Entry 6M92 (X-ray diffraction, 2.35 A resolution); this record covers chains A and B of the 3 polymer chains in the assembly.

[Chain A]
Molecule: F-box/WD repeat-containing protein 1A
Source organism: Homo sapiens
Reference sequence: Q9Y297 (FBW1A_HUMAN); residues 139-569 here correspond to UniProt positions 175-605 (UniProt number = residue number + 36)
Chain sequence (432 residues; row label = number of the first residue in the row):
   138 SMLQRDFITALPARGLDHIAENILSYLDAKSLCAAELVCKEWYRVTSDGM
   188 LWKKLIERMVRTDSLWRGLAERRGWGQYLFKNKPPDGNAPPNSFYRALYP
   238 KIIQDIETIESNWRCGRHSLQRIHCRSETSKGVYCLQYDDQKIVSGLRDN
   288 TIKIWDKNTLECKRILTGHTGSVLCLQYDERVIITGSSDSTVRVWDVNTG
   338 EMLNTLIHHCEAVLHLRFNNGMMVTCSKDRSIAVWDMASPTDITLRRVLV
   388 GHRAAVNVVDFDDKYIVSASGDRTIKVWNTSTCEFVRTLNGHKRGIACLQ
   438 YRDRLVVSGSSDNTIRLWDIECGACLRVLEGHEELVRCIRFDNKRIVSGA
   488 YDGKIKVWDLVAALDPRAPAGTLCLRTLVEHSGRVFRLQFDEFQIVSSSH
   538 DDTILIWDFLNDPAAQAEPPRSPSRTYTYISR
Not modelled in the structure: 218-226, 548-569
Sequence notes: expression tag (138)
Ligand contacts: J8V (3-{[2-oxo-4-phenoxy-6-(trifluoromethyl)-1,2-dihydropyridine-3-carbonyl]amino}benzoic acid): Asn394, Ser407, Gly408, Arg410, Arg431, Gly432, Ile433, Ala434, Ser448, Leu472, Tyr488
Swiss-Prot annotation at these positions:
  - region: Asp154 to Leu192 (Required for down-regulation of SNAI1)

[Chain B]
Molecule: S-phase kinase-associated protein 1
Source organism: Homo sapiens
Reference sequence: P63208 (SKP1_HUMAN); aligned to UniProt positions 2-145 over residues 2-145 (the alignment contains insertions or deletions, so no single offset holds)
Chain sequence (144 residues; numbered 2 to 145; the number before each row is that of its first residue):
     2 PSIKLQSSDGEIFEVDVEIAKQSVTIKTMLEDLGMDPVPLPNVNAAILKK
    52 VIQWCTHHKDDPPDDIPVWDQEFLKVDQGTLFELILAANYLDIKGLLDVT
   102 CKTVANMIKGKTPEEIRKTFNIKNDFTEEEEAQVRKENQWCEEK
Not modelled in the structure: 61-65, 140-145

[Interface between chain A and chain B]
Contacting residue pairs (67):
  Ser138(A) - Asp78(B)  hydrogen bond (backbone-side chain)
  Ser138(A) - Thr81(B)  hydrogen bond (backbone-side chain)
  Met139(A) - Asp78(B)
  Met139(A) - Gly80(B)  hydrogen bond (backbone-backbone)
  Leu140(A) - Asp78(B)
  Leu140(A) - Gln79(B)  hydrogen bond (backbone-backbone)
  Leu140(A) - Gly80(B)
  Gln141(A) - Gln79(B)
  Gln141(A) - Lys119(B)  hydrogen bond (side chain-backbone)
  Gln141(A) - Thr120(B)  hydrogen bond (side chain-backbone)
  Gln141(A) - Phe121(B)
  Gln141(A) - Asn122(B)
  Arg142(A) - Gln79(B)  hydrogen bond (backbone-side chain)
  Arg142(A) - Phe83(B)
  Arg142(A) - Phe121(B)
  Asp143(A) - Ile123(B)
  Phe144(A) - Gln79(B)
  Phe144(A) - Phe83(B)  hydrophobic
  Phe144(A) - Ile86(B)  hydrophobic
  Phe144(A) - Val105(B)  hydrophobic
  Phe144(A) - Phe121(B)  hydrophobic
  Ala147(A) - Phe83(B)  hydrophobic
  Leu148(A) - Phe83(B)  hydrophobic
  Arg151(A) - Phe83(B)
  Arg151(A) - Leu87(B)
  Leu153(A) - Leu87(B)  hydrophobic
  Leu153(A) - Asn90(B)
  His155(A) - Asn90(B)
  Ile156(A) - Ile86(B)  hydrophobic
  Ile156(A) - Asn90(B)
  Ile156(A) - Cys102(B)  hydrophobic
  Ile160(A) - Cys102(B)  hydrophobic
  Ile160(A) - Val105(B)  hydrophobic
  Ile160(A) - Ala106(B)
  Leu161(A) - Ile109(B)  hydrophobic
  Tyr163(A) - Ala106(B)  hydrophobic
  Leu164(A) - Ala106(B)
  Leu164(A) - Ile109(B)  hydrophobic
  Ser168(A) - Lys110(B)
  Ser168(A) - Gly111(B)  hydrogen bond (side chain-backbone)
  Ala171(A) - Lys112(B)
  Ala171(A) - Pro114(B)
  Ala171(A) - Ile117(B)  hydrophobic
  Glu173(A) - Phe127(B)
  Glu173(A) - Asn139(B)
  Leu174(A) - Pro114(B)  hydrophobic
  Leu174(A) - Arg118(B)  hydrogen bond (backbone-side chain)
  Leu174(A) - Phe127(B)
  Leu174(A) - Glu132(B)
  Leu174(A) - Val135(B)  hydrophobic
  Leu174(A) - Asn139(B)
  Val175(A) - Ile117(B)  hydrophobic
  Val175(A) - Arg118(B)  hydrogen bond (backbone-side chain)
  Val175(A) - Ile123(B)  hydrophobic
  Cys176(A) - Ile123(B)  hydrophobic
  Cys176(A) - Lys124(B)
  Cys176(A) - Asp126(B)
  Cys176(A) - Phe127(B)  hydrophobic
  Lys177(A) - Asp126(B)  hydrogen bond (backbone-side chain)
  Lys177(A) - Phe127(B)
  Trp179(A) - Ile109(B)  hydrophobic
  Trp179(A) - Ile117(B)  hydrophobic
  Trp179(A) - Ile123(B)
  Tyr180(A) - Val135(B)  hydrophobic
  Tyr180(A) - Glu138(B)
  Arg233(A) - Glu138(B)  salt bridge
  Arg233(A) - Asn139(B)
Other interface residues (no listed pair), chain A (31 interface residues in all): Ile145, Asp165, Cys170, Ala172
Other interface residues (no listed pair), chain B (36 interface residues in all): Leu82, Leu98, Asp99, Lys103, Asn125, Arg136

[Overview]
31 residues of chain A face 36 of chain B across their interface; the contacts include 11 hydrogen bonds and 1
salt bridge. Among the polar pairs are Arg233(A)-Glu138(B), Ser138(A)-Asp78(B) and Ser138(A)-Thr81(B). Bound
to chain A: compound J8V.
Chain A is F-box/WD repeat-containing protein 1A and chain B is S-phase kinase-associated protein 1, both from
Homo sapiens; the structure, Monophosphorylated pSer33 b-Catenin peptide, b-TrCP/Skp1, NRX-2663 ternary
complex, was determined by X-ray diffraction (same publication as 6M90, 6M91, 6M93 and 6M94).
